Entry 5HFA (X-ray diffraction, 2.20 A resolution); this record covers chains A and B.

Chain A (and B):
Molecule: Acetylcholinesterase
Source organism: Homo sapiens
Notes: EC 3.1.1.7; fragment: catalytic domain, to 574; chain B of this document is another copy of the same molecule, construct and numbering; everything in this record applies to it too
Reference sequence: P22303 (ACES_HUMAN); residues 2-543 here correspond to UniProt positions 33-574 (UniProt number = residue number + 31)
Sequence (542 residues; each row starts with the number of its first residue):
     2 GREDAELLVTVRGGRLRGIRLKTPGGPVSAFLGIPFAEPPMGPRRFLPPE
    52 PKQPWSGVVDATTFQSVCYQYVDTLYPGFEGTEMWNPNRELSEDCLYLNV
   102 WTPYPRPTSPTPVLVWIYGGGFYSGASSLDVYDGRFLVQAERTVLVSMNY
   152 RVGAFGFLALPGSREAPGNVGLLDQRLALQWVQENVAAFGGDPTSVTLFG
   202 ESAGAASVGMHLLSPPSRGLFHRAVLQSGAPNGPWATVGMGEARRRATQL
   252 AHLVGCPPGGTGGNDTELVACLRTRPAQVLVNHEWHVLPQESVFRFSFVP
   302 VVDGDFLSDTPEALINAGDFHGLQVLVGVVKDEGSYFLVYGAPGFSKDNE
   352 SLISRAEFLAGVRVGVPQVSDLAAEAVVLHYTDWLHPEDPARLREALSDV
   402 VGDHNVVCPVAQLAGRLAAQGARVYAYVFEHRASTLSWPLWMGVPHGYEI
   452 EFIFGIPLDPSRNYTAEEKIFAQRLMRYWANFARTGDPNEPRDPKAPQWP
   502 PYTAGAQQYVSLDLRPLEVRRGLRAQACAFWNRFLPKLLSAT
Unresolved in the structure: 2-3, 259-264, 543 (chain B: 2, 260-261, 543)
Cystine bridges: C69-C96, C257-C272, C409-C529
Covalent attachments: diethyl phosphonate (DEP) linked to S203; glycan linked to N350
Small-molecule neighbours:
  - diethyl phosphonate (DEP): G120, G121, G122, Y124, A204, W236, F295, F297, Y337, F338, V407, H447
  - FP1 (N-hydroxy-1-(1-methylpyridin-2(1H)-ylidene)methanamine), molecule 1: Y72, Y124, E285, W286, L289, R296, F297
  - FP1, molecule 2: W86, G120, G121, Y133, E202, Y337, H447, G448, Y449

How chain A and chain B interact:
Pairs across the interface (41; chain A residue first):
  L373(A) with F535(B), hydrophobic; K538(B); L539(B); A542(B), hydrophobic
  E376(A) with K538(B)
  A377(A) with F535(B), hydrophobic
  L380(A) with H381(B); A530(B); F531(B); F535(B), hydrophobic
  H381(A) with L380(B)
  T383(A) with Q527(B), hydrogen bond (backbone-side chain)
  D384(A) with Q527(B)
  W385(A) with Q508(B), hydrogen bond (backbone-side chain); Q527(B), hydrogen bond (backbone-side chain); A530(B); R534(B)
  L386(A) with Q508(B); R522(B), hydrogen bond (backbone-side chain); G523(B); A526(B), hydrophobic; Q527(B)
  H387(A) with R522(B)
  Q508(A) with W385(B), hydrogen bond (side chain-backbone)
  R522(A) with L386(B), hydrogen bond (side chain-backbone); H387(B)
  G523(A) with L386(B)
  A526(A) with W385(B)
  Q527(A) with T383(B), hydrogen bond (side chain-backbone); D384(B); W385(B), hydrogen bond (side chain-backbone)
  A530(A) with L380(B); W385(B)
  F531(A) with L380(B)
  R534(A) with W385(B)
  F535(A) with L373(B), hydrophobic; A377(B), hydrophobic; L380(B), hydrophobic
  K538(A) with L373(B); E376(B)
  L539(A) with L373(B)

Summary:
21 residues of chain A face 22 of chain B across their interface; the contacts include 8 hydrogen bonds. Polar
pairs include T383(A)-Q527(B), W385(A)-Q508(B) and W385(A)-Q527(B). Bound to chain A: compound FP1. Diethyl
phosphonate is covalently linked to S203(A).
Chain A and chain B are both Acetylcholinesterase (Homo sapiens); the structure, Crystal structure of human
acetylcholinesterase in complex with paraoxon and 2-PAM, was determined by X-ray diffraction together with
5HF5, 5HF6, 5HF8 and 5HF9 from the same study.
